PDB entry 1OUU | X-ray diffraction, 2.50 A resolution | chains B and D of the 4 polymer chains in the assembly

# Chain B (and D)
Name: Hemoglobin I
Source organism: Oncorhynchus mykiss
Notes: engineered mutation(s): CHAIN A, C, DEL(D32,K33); chain D of this document is another copy of the same molecule, construct and numbering; everything in this record applies to it too
UniProt: P02142 (HBB1_ONCMY); residues 1-146 here = UniProt positions 1-146
Amino-acid sequence (146 residues; numbered 1 to 146; the number before each row is that of its first residue):
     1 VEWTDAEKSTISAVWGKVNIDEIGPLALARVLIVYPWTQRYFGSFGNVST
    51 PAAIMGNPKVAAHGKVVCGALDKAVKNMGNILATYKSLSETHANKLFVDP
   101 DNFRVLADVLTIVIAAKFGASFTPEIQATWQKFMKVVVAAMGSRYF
Ion coordination: heme Fe: H92 (together with carbon monoxide)
Ligand contacts:
  - carbon monoxide (CMO): L28, F42, H63, V67, H92, L106
  - heme (HEM): T38, Y41, F42, F45, H63, V66, V67, A70, L71, L88, H92, L96, V98, N102, F103, L106, M141
Swiss-Prot annotation at these positions:
  - binding site (heme b): H63, H92

# Chain B / chain D interface
Contacting residue pairs (13):
  V1(B) - R144(D)
  V1(B) - F146(D)  hydrophobic
  E2(B) - R144(D)  salt bridge
  K132(B) - F146(D)
  K135(B) - Y145(D)
  K135(B) - F146(D)  hydrogen bond (side chain-backbone)
  V136(B) - F146(D)  hydrophobic
  R144(B) - V1(D)
  R144(B) - E2(D)  salt bridge
  Y145(B) - K135(D)
  F146(B) - V1(D)  hydrophobic
  F146(B) - K135(D)  hydrogen bond (backbone-side chain)
  F146(B) - V136(D)  hydrophobic
Other interface residues (no listed pair), chain D (8 interface residues in all): K132

# Summary
Chain B and chain D each contribute 8 residues to their interface; the contacts include 2 hydrogen bonds and 2
salt bridges. Polar contacts include E2(B)-R144(D) and K135(B)-F146(D). Ligands of chain B: heme and carbon
monoxide.
Chain B and chain D are both Hemoglobin I (Oncorhynchus mykiss); the structure, Carbonmonoxy trout hemoglobin
I, was determined by X-ray diffraction (same publication as 1OUT).
